PDB entry 8FED | electron microscopy, 2.76 A resolution | chains B and E of the 11 polymer chains in the assembly

Chain B:
Protein: Virulence factor Mce family protein
Source organism: Mycolicibacterium smegmatis MC2 155
Reference sequence: A0QNR3 (A0QNR3_MYCS2); residue numbers follow UniProt; this construct covers 1-343
Chain sequence (343 residues; each row starts with the number of its first residue):
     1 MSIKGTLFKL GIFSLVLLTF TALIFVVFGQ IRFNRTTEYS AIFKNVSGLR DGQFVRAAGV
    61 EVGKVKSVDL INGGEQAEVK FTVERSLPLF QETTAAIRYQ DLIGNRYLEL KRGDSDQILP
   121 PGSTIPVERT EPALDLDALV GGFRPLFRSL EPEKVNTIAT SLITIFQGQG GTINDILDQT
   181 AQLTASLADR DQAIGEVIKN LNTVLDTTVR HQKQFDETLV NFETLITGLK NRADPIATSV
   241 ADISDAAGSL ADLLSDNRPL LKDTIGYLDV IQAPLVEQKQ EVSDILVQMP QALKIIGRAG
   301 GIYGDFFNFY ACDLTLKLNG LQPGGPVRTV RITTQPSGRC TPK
Disordered / not traced: 1-2, 320-326
Cystine bridges: Cys-312/Cys-340

Chain E:
Protein: Virulence factor Mce family protein
Source organism: Mycolicibacterium smegmatis MC2 155
Reference sequence: A0QNR6 (A0QNR6_MYCS2); numbering as in UniProt (aligned over 1-390)
Chain sequence (390 residues; row label = number of the first residue in the row):
     1 MRLLKGFPKM RNWTRVGRRT AVLAAVALVL TSCGQWRGIA NVPLPGGPGT ESGSMTLYVQ
    61 MPETLALNAN SRVRVRDVFV GRVRKIELIN WVPTLTVDVE PGIKLPKNTL AKIGQTSLLG
   121 SQHVELNPPE DPSSELLRDG DTIPLAQSSA YPTIERTLAG ISGILTGGGI PNIEVIQTEV
   181 FNILNGRADQ IREFLNQLDT FTDELNQQRE EITRAIDSTN RLLNIVSQRN DTLDRVLTEF
   241 PPLIQHFAET RDLFADAVTA LGRLSAAADE TLSGSNANLH TNLQNLQRPL KQLGRAAPYL
   301 VGALKLILTV PFNIDNIPKA IRGDYINVSL KLDLTLSSVD NAFLSGTGVS GMLRALEQAW
   361 GRDPATMIPD VRFTPNPHDA PGGPLVERGE
Disordered / not traced: 1-32
From the paper describing this entry:
  - post-translational modification sites: Cys-33 (proposed by the authors, not directly observed)

Interface between chain B and chain E:
Pairs across the interface (223):
  Val-26(B) / Trp-36(E)
  Val-27(B) / Ile-39(E)  hydrophobic
  Ile-31(B) / Trp-36(E)  hydrogen bond (backbone-side chain)
  Arg-32(B) / Trp-36(E)
  Arg-32(B) / Arg-37(E)  hydrogen bond (side chain-backbone)
  Arg-32(B) / Gly-38(E)
  Phe-33(B) / Cys-33(E)
  Phe-33(B) / Gly-34(E)
  Asn-34(B) / Arg-37(E)
  Arg-56(B) / Ala-66(E)
  Arg-56(B) / Asn-68(E)
  Ala-57(B) / Leu-88(E)
  Ala-57(B) / Trp-91(E)
  Ala-58(B) / Glu-63(E)
  Ala-58(B) / Thr-64(E)  hydrogen bond (backbone-backbone)
  Ala-58(B) / Trp-91(E)
  Ala-58(B) / Pro-93(E)
  Gly-59(B) / Thr-64(E)  hydrogen bond (backbone-side chain)
  Gly-59(B) / Ala-66(E)
  Val-60(B) / Thr-64(E)
  Val-60(B) / Ile-86(E)
  Val-60(B) / Leu-88(E)  hydrophobic
  Val-60(B) / Pro-93(E)  hydrophobic
  Glu-61(B) / Arg-37(E)
  Glu-61(B) / Asn-41(E)
  Glu-84(B) / Arg-37(E)  salt bridge
  Leu-87(B) / Leu-88(E)  hydrophobic
  Leu-87(B) / Trp-91(E)  hydrophobic
  Pro-88(B) / Trp-91(E)
  Leu-89(B) / Trp-91(E)  hydrophobic
  Thr-93(B) / Trp-91(E)
  Ile-97(B) / Glu-155(E)
  Arg-98(B) / Glu-155(E)  salt bridge
  Tyr-99(B) / Glu-155(E)  hydrogen bond (backbone-side chain)
  Leu-102(B) / Leu-118(E)
  Leu-102(B) / Leu-119(E)  hydrophobic
  Tyr-107(B) / Leu-65(E)
  Tyr-107(B) / Ala-66(E)
  Glu-109(B) / Glu-63(E)
  Lys-111(B) / Glu-63(E)  salt bridge
  Arg-112(B) / Trp-91(E)
  Ala-133(B) / Glu-155(E)
  Leu-134(B) / Glu-155(E)
  Leu-134(B) / Leu-158(E)  hydrophobic
  Leu-139(B) / Leu-158(E)
  Leu-139(B) / Ile-161(E)  hydrophobic
  Leu-139(B) / Ser-162(E)
  Leu-139(B) / Leu-165(E)
  Gly-142(B) / Leu-165(E)
  Phe-143(B) / Ile-161(E)  hydrophobic
  Phe-143(B) / Leu-165(E)  hydrophobic
  Pro-145(B) / Pro-171(E)  hydrophobic
  Leu-146(B) / Ile-170(E)
  Arg-148(B) / Glu-174(E)  salt bridge
  Ser-149(B) / Glu-174(E)
  Ser-149(B) / Gln-177(E)  hydrogen bond (backbone-side chain)
  Lys-154(B) / Gln-177(E)
  Lys-154(B) / Thr-178(E)
  Lys-154(B) / Phe-181(E)
  Thr-157(B) / Phe-181(E)
  Ile-158(B) / Gln-177(E)
  Ile-158(B) / Val-180(E)  hydrophobic
  Ser-161(B) / Leu-184(E)  hydrogen bond (side chain-backbone)
  Ser-161(B) / Ala-188(E)
  Leu-162(B) / Leu-184(E)  hydrophobic
  Thr-164(B) / Ala-188(E)
  Thr-164(B) / Asp-189(E)
  Thr-164(B) / Arg-192(E)  hydrogen bond (backbone-side chain)
  Ile-165(B) / Leu-184(E)  hydrophobic
  Ile-165(B) / Ala-188(E)
  Ile-165(B) / Ile-191(E)  hydrophobic
  Ile-165(B) / Arg-192(E)  hydrogen bond (backbone-side chain)
  Gln-167(B) / Arg-192(E)  hydrogen bond (backbone-side chain)
  Gln-169(B) / Arg-192(E)
  Gln-169(B) / Leu-195(E)
  Gln-169(B) / Asn-196(E)
  Thr-172(B) / Leu-195(E)
  Thr-172(B) / Asp-199(E)
  Asp-175(B) / Asp-199(E)
  Ile-176(B) / Leu-195(E)
  Ile-176(B) / Asp-199(E)
  Gln-179(B) / Asp-199(E)
  Gln-179(B) / Thr-202(E)
  Gln-179(B) / Asp-203(E)  hydrogen bond (side chain-backbone)
  Gln-179(B) / Asn-206(E)
  Thr-180(B) / Thr-202(E)
  Gln-182(B) / Asn-206(E)  hydrogen bond
  Gln-182(B) / Arg-209(E)
  Leu-183(B) / Leu-205(E)  hydrophobic
  Leu-183(B) / Asn-206(E)
  Ser-186(B) / Arg-209(E)
  Ser-186(B) / Thr-213(E)
  Leu-187(B) / Ile-212(E)  hydrophobic
  Arg-190(B) / Asp-217(E)  salt bridge
  Ala-193(B) / Ile-216(E)  hydrophobic
  Ala-193(B) / Asn-220(E)
  Glu-196(B) / Asn-220(E)  hydrogen bond
  Val-197(B) / Asn-220(E)
  Val-197(B) / Leu-223(E)  hydrophobic
  Asn-200(B) / Leu-223(E)
  Asn-200(B) / Asn-224(E)
  Asn-200(B) / Ser-227(E)  hydrogen bond
  Leu-201(B) / Leu-223(E)  hydrophobic
  Thr-203(B) / Asn-230(E)
  Val-204(B) / Val-226(E)  hydrophobic
  Val-204(B) / Leu-233(E)  hydrophobic
  Thr-207(B) / Asn-230(E)  hydrogen bond
  Thr-207(B) / Asp-234(E)
  Arg-210(B) / Asp-234(E)  salt bridge
  His-211(B) / Asp-234(E)  salt bridge
  His-211(B) / Leu-237(E)
  His-211(B) / Thr-238(E)
  Gln-214(B) / Pro-241(E)
  Glu-217(B) / Gln-245(E)
  Thr-218(B) / Pro-241(E)
  Thr-218(B) / Ile-244(E)
  Asn-221(B) / Gln-245(E)
  Asn-221(B) / Ala-248(E)
  Phe-222(B) / Ile-244(E)
  Thr-224(B) / Arg-251(E)
  Leu-225(B) / Phe-247(E)
  Leu-225(B) / Arg-251(E)
  Gly-228(B) / Arg-251(E)
  Leu-229(B) / Phe-254(E)  hydrophobic
  Arg-232(B) / Asp-252(E)  salt bridge
  Arg-232(B) / Ala-255(E)
  Arg-232(B) / Asp-256(E)  salt bridge
  Arg-232(B) / Thr-259(E)
  Ile-236(B) / Ala-255(E)
  Ile-236(B) / Val-258(E)  hydrophobic
  Ser-239(B) / Val-258(E)  hydrogen bond (side chain-backbone)
  Ser-239(B) / Thr-259(E)
  Ser-239(B) / Gly-262(E)
  Asp-242(B) / Gly-262(E)
  Asp-242(B) / Ser-265(E)  hydrogen bond (backbone-side chain)
  Asp-242(B) / Ala-266(E)
  Ile-243(B) / Leu-261(E)  hydrophobic
  Ile-243(B) / Ser-265(E)  hydrogen bond (backbone-side chain)
  Asp-245(B) / Asp-269(E)
  Ala-246(B) / Ser-265(E)
  Ala-246(B) / Asp-269(E)
  Ser-249(B) / Asp-269(E)  hydrogen bond
  Leu-250(B) / Leu-272(E)  hydrophobic
  Leu-253(B) / Leu-272(E)  hydrophobic
  Leu-253(B) / Asn-276(E)
  Asp-256(B) / Asn-276(E)
  Asn-257(B) / Asn-276(E)
  Asn-257(B) / Leu-279(E)
  Asn-257(B) / His-280(E)
  Leu-260(B) / His-280(E)
  Leu-260(B) / Leu-283(E)  hydrophobic
  Leu-260(B) / Gln-284(E)
  Leu-260(B) / Gln-287(E)
  Asp-263(B) / Gln-287(E)
  Thr-264(B) / Leu-283(E)
  Thr-264(B) / Leu-290(E)
  Tyr-267(B) / Gln-287(E)
  Tyr-267(B) / Leu-290(E)  hydrophobic
  Val-270(B) / Gly-294(E)
  Val-270(B) / Ala-297(E)
  Ile-271(B) / Leu-290(E)
  Ile-271(B) / Leu-293(E)
  Ile-271(B) / Gly-294(E)
  Ile-271(B) / Ala-297(E)
  Pro-274(B) / Ala-297(E)
  Pro-274(B) / Pro-298(E)
  Leu-275(B) / Leu-300(E)  hydrophobic
  Leu-275(B) / Val-301(E)  hydrophobic
  Gln-278(B) / Val-301(E)
  Ile-285(B) / Lys-305(E)
  Gln-288(B) / Lys-305(E)  hydrogen bond
  Gln-288(B) / Ile-314(E)  hydrogen bond (side chain-backbone)
  Gln-288(B) / Asp-315(E)  hydrogen bond (side chain-backbone)
  Met-289(B) / Leu-308(E)  hydrophobic
  Met-289(B) / Ile-314(E)  hydrophobic
  Ala-292(B) / Ile-314(E)  hydrophobic
  Ala-292(B) / Ile-317(E)  hydrophobic
  Ile-295(B) / Pro-318(E)  hydrophobic
  Ile-295(B) / Ile-321(E)  hydrophobic
  Ile-296(B) / Ile-317(E)  hydrophobic
  Ile-296(B) / Ile-321(E)  hydrophobic
  Arg-298(B) / Gly-323(E)
  Arg-298(B) / Asp-324(E)  salt bridge
  Ala-299(B) / Ile-321(E)  hydrophobic
  Ala-299(B) / Gly-323(E)
  Ala-299(B) / Asp-324(E)
  Ala-299(B) / Ile-326(E)  hydrophobic
  Ile-302(B) / Asp-324(E)
  Tyr-303(B) / Asp-324(E)  hydrogen bond
  Tyr-303(B) / Tyr-325(E)
  Asn-308(B) / Asp-324(E)
  Asn-308(B) / Tyr-325(E)
  Asn-308(B) / Ile-326(E)  hydrogen bond (backbone-backbone)
  Phe-309(B) / Ile-326(E)
  Tyr-310(B) / Tyr-325(E)  hydrophobic
  Tyr-310(B) / Ile-326(E)  hydrogen bond (backbone-backbone)
  Tyr-310(B) / Asn-327(E)
  Tyr-310(B) / Val-328(E)  hydrogen bond (backbone-backbone)
  Ala-311(B) / Val-328(E)
  Ala-311(B) / Leu-330(E)  hydrophobic
  Cys-312(B) / Val-328(E)  hydrogen bond (backbone-backbone)
  Asp-313(B) / Val-328(E)
  Asp-313(B) / Ser-329(E)
  Asp-313(B) / Leu-330(E)  hydrogen bond (backbone-backbone)
  Leu-314(B) / Leu-330(E)
  Thr-315(B) / Leu-330(E)  hydrogen bond (backbone-backbone)
  Thr-315(B) / Lys-331(E)
  Thr-315(B) / Leu-332(E)  hydrogen bond (backbone-backbone)
  Leu-316(B) / Leu-332(E)
  Lys-317(B) / Leu-332(E)  hydrogen bond (backbone-backbone)
  Lys-317(B) / Asp-333(E)
  Lys-317(B) / Leu-334(E)  hydrogen bond (backbone-backbone)
  Lys-317(B) / Thr-335(E)
  Asn-319(B) / Thr-335(E)
  Val-327(B) / Arg-362(E)
  Arg-339(B) / Arg-322(E)  hydrogen bond (backbone-side chain)
  Arg-339(B) / Tyr-325(E)  hydrogen bond (side chain-backbone)
  Arg-339(B) / Asn-327(E)  hydrogen bond
  Cys-340(B) / Asn-327(E)
  Thr-341(B) / Arg-322(E)  hydrogen bond (backbone-side chain)
  Lys-343(B) / Pro-318(E)
  Lys-343(B) / Lys-319(E)
  Lys-343(B) / Arg-322(E)
Interface residues without a listed pair, chain B (139 interface residues in all): Val-62, Phe-90, Leu-110, Leu-136, Ala-138, Leu-150, Glu-151, Glu-153, Val-155, Phe-166, Ile-194, Thr-208, Pro-235, Val-240, Leu-261, Glu-281, Val-282, Leu-293, Leu-318, Thr-329
Interface residues without a listed pair, chain E (127 interface residues in all): Pro-62, Leu-67, Ile-154, Ala-159, Thr-166, Ile-173, Asn-185, Leu-198, Thr-219, Ala-268, Ser-275, Lys-291, Leu-304, Thr-309, Phe-312, Leu-336

Summary:
The interface between chain B and chain E involves 139 residues on one side and 127 on the other, with 36
hydrogen bonds and 10 salt bridges. Polar contacts include Glu-84(B)/Arg-37(E), Arg-98(B)/Glu-155(E) and
Lys-111(B)/Glu-63(E). The paper reports a modification site at Cys-33(E).
Chain B is Virulence factor Mce family protein and chain E is Virulence factor Mce family protein, both from
Mycolicibacterium smegmatis MC2 155; the structure, Structure of Mce1-LucB complex from Mycobacterium
smegmatis (Map1), was determined by electron microscopy, deposited together with 8FEE and 8FEF.
